Entry 8OL1 (electron microscopy, 3.50 A resolution); this record covers chains A and I of the 14 polymer chains in the assembly.

== Chain A ==
Name: Histone H3.2
Source organism: Homo sapiens
UniProt: Q71DI3 (H32_HUMAN); residues 37-134 here correspond to UniProt positions 38-135 (UniProt number = residue number + 1)
Sequence (98 residues; each row starts with the number of its first residue):
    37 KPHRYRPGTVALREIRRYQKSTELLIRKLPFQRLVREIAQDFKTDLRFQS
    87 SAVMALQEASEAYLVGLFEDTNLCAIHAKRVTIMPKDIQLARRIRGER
Curated features (UniProtKB/Swiss-Prot):
  - modified residue: Lys37 (N6-methyllysine), Tyr41 (Phosphotyrosine), Lys56 (N6,N6,N6-trimethyllysine), Ser57 (Phosphoserine), Lys64 (N6-(2-hydroxyisobutyryl)lysine), Lys79 (N6,N6,N6-trimethyllysine), Thr80 (Phosphothreonine), Ser86 (Phosphoserine), Thr107 (Phosphothreonine), Lys115 (N6-acetyllysine), Lys122 (N6-(2-hydroxyisobutyryl)lysine)
  - lipidation: Cys110 (S-palmitoyl cysteine)

== Chain I ==
Molecule: 145-nt DNA strand
Sequence (145 nucleotides; each row starts with the number of its first residue):
     1 TGGAGAATCCCGGTGCCGAGGCCGCTCAATTGGTCGTAGACAGCTCTAGC
    51 ACCGCTTAAACGCACGTACGCGCTGTCCCCCGCGTTTTAACCGCCAAGGG
   101 GATTACTCCCTAGTCTCCAGGCACGTGTCAGATATATACATCCTG

== Interface between chain A and chain I ==
Contacting residue pairs (22; chain A residue first):
  Lys37(A) - DT144(I)  phosphate contact
  Lys37(A) - DG145(I)  salt bridge to the phosphate
  Arg40(A) - DC143(I)  sugar contact
  Tyr41(A) - DC142(I)  phosphate contact
  Tyr41(A) - DC143(I)  phosphate contact
  Arg42(A) - DA68(I)  salt bridge to the phosphate
  Arg42(A) - DC143(I)  hydrogen bond to the phosphate
  Pro43(A) - DA68(I)  phosphate contact
  Thr45(A) - DC143(I)  hydrogen bond to the phosphate
  Arg63(A) - DA59(I)  sugar contact
  Arg63(A) - DA60(I)  salt bridge to the phosphate
  Arg72(A) - DC50(I)  salt bridge to the phosphate
  Arg83(A) - DG49(I)  sugar contact
  Arg83(A) - DC50(I)  phosphate contact
  Phe84(A) - DG49(I)  sugar contact
  Phe84(A) - DC50(I)  hydrogen bond to the phosphate
  Gln85(A) - DG49(I)  phosphate contact
  Arg116(A) - DG70(I)  phosphate contact
  Val117(A) - DG70(I)  hydrogen bond to the phosphate
  Thr118(A) - DC69(I)  phosphate contact
  Thr118(A) - DG70(I)  hydrogen bond to the phosphate
  Met120(A) - DG70(I)  phosphate contact
Other interface residues (no listed pair), chain A (17 interface residues in all): Leu82, Ser86
Other interface residues (no listed pair), chain I (12 interface residues in all): DC71

== Summary ==
17 residues of chain A and 12 residues of chain I are in contact, with 5 hydrogen bonds and 4 salt bridges.
Polar contacts include Arg42(A)-DC143(I), Thr45(A)-DC143(I) and Phe84(A)-DC50(I).
Here chain A is Histone H3.2 (Homo sapiens) and chain I is a 145-nt DNA strand. Entry 8OL1 (cGAS-Nucleosome in
complex with SPSB3-ELOBC (composite structure)) was determined by electron microscopy, deposited together with
8OKX.
